1C96 - chain A; structure by X-ray diffraction, 1.81 A resolution.

[Chain A]
Molecule: Mitochondrial aconitase
From: Bos taurus
Notes: EC 4.2.1.3
UniProt: P20004 (ACON_BOVIN); aligned to UniProt positions 29-781 over residues 2-754 (the alignment contains insertions or deletions, so no single offset holds)
Amino-acid sequence (753 residues; each row starts with the number of its first residue):
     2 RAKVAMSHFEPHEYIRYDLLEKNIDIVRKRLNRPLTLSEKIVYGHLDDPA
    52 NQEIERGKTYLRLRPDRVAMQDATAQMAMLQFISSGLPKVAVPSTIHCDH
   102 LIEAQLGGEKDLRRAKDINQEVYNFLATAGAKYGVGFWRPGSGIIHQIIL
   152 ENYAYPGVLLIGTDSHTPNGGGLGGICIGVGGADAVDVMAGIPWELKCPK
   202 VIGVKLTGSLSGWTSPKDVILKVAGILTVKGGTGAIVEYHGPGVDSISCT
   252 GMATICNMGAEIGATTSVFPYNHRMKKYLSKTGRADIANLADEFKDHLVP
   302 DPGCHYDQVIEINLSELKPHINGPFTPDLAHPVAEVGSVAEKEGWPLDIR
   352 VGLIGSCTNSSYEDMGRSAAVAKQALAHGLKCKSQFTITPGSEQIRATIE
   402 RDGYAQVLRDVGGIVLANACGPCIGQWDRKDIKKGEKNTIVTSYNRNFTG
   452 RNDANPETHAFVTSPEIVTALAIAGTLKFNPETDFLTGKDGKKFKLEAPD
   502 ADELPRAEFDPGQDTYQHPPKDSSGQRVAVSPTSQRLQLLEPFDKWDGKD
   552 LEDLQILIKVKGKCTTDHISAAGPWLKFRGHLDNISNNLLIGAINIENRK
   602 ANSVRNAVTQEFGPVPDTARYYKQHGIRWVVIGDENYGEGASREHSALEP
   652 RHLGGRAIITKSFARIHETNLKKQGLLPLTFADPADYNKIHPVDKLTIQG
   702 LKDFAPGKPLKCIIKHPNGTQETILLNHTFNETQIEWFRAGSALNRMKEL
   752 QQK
Sequence notes: conflict H13 (Asn41 in P20004), D26 (Asn54 in P20004), P303 (Ser331 in P20004), V310 (Leu338 in P20004), K382 (Gln410 in P20004), V408 (Ile436 in P20004), R528 (Glu556 in P20004), A530 (Asp558 in P20004), K550 (Arg578 in P20004), I597 (Val625 in P20004), R600 (Gly628 in P20004), Q625 (Lys653 in P20004), S647 (Ala675 in P20004), Q700 (Lys728 in P20004), K712 (Thr740 in P20004), Q753 (Lys781 in P20004); engineered mutation A642 (Ser670 in P20004)
Ion coordination: 4Fe-4S cluster Fe: C358, C421, C424 (together with citrate anion, oxygen atom)
Small-molecule neighbours:
  - citrate anion (FLC): Q72, A74, T75, H101, T164, D165, S166, H167, I425, R447, R452, R580, A642, S643, R644
  - oxygen atom (O): D165, S166, H167, R447
  - 4Fe-4S cluster (SF4): H101, I145, H147, D165, H167, S357, C358, C421, C424, I425, N446, R452

[In short]
Ligands of chain A: citrate anion, 4Fe-4S cluster and oxygen atom. The 4Fe-4S cluster Fe site is built by
C358, C421 and C424.
Chain A is Mitochondrial aconitase (Bos taurus); the structure, S642a:citrate complex of aconitase, was
determined by X-ray diffraction, deposited together with 1B0K, 1C97, 1B0J and 1B0M.
